Entry 7EZM (electron microscopy, 2.90 A resolution); this record covers chains A and B of the 6 polymer chains in the assembly.

Chain A:
Molecule: fusion protein of Guanine nucleotide-binding protein G(i) subunit alpha-1 and Guanine nucleotide-binding protein G(q) subunit alpha-q
Organism: Homo sapiens
UniProtKB: chimeric construct of P63096, P50148: residues 1-36 from P63096 (GNAI1_HUMAN) positions 1-30 (offset varies); residues 37-359 from P50148 positions 37-359 (same numbers)
Chain sequence (353 residues; row label = number of the first residue in the row; note: 6 numbers in that range are skipped by the numbering (no residue carries them; nothing is unmodelled there)):
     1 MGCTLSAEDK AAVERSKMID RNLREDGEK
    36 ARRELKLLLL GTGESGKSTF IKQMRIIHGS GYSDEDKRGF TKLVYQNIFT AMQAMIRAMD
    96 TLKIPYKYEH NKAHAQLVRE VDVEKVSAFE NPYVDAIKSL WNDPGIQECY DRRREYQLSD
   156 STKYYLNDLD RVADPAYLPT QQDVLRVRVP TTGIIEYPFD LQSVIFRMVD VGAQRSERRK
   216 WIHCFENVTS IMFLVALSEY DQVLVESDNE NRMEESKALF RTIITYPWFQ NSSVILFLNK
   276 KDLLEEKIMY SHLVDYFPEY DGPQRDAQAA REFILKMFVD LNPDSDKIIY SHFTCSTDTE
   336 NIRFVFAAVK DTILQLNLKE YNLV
Unresolved in the structure: 1-3, 65-187
Differences from the reference sequence: engineered mutation Ala208 (Gly in P50148), Ser331 (Ala in P50148)
Swiss-Prot annotation at these positions:
  - lipidation: Gly2 (N-myristoyl glycine), Cys3 (S-palmitoyl cysteine)

Chain B:
Molecule: Guanine nucleotide-binding protein G(I)/G(S)/G(T) subunit beta-1
Organism: Homo sapiens
UniProtKB: P62873 (GBB1_HUMAN); residues 2-340 here = UniProt positions 2-340
Chain sequence (351 residues; each row starts with the number of its first residue; numbers below 1 keep their minus sign (Met-10 is residue -10)):
   -10 MHHHHHHGSL LQSELDQLRQ EAEQLKNQIR DARKACADAT LSQITNNIDP VGRIQMRTRR
    50 TLRGHLAKIY AMHWGTDSRL LVSASQDGKL IIWDSYTTNK VHAIPLRSSW VMTCAYAPSG
   110 NYVACGGLDN ICSIYNLKTR EGNVRVSREL AGHTGYLSCC RFLDDNQIVT SSGDTTCALW
   170 DIETGQQTTT FTGHTGDVMS LSLAPDTRLF VSGACDASAK LWDVREGMCR QTFTGHESDI
   230 NAICFFPNGN AFATGSDDAT CRLFDLRADQ ELMTYSHDNI ICGITSVSFS KSGRLLLAGY
   290 DDFNCNVWDA LKADRAGVLA GHDNRVSCLG VTDDGMAVAT GSWDSFLKIW N
Unresolved in the structure: -10 to 1
Cystine bridges: Cys121-Cys149
Differences from the reference sequence: expression tag (-10 to 1)
Swiss-Prot annotation at these positions:
  - modified residue: Ser2 (N-acetylserine), His266 (Phosphohistidine)
  - natural variant: Leu30 (L30F: In MRD42; uncertain significance), Arg52 (R52G: In MRD42), Gly64 (G64V: In MRD42), Asp76 (D76E: In MRD42; D76G: In MRD42), Gly77 (G77S: In MRD42), Lys78 (K78R: In MRD42), Ile80 (I80N: In MRD42; I80T: In MRD42), His91 (H91R: In MRD42; uncertain significance), Ala92 (A92T: In MRD42), Pro94 (P94S: In MRD42), Leu95 (L95P: In MRD42), Arg96 (R96L: In MRD42), 5 further natural variant entries in UniProt

How chain A and chain B interact:
Pairs across the interface - 59 pairs, chain A then chain B:
  Ala12(A) - Asn88(B)
  Val13(A) - Asn88(B)
  Arg15(A) - Val90(B)  hydrogen bond (side chain-backbone)
  Arg15(A) - His91(B)
  Ser16(A) - Asn88(B)
  Ser16(A) - Lys89(B)  hydrogen bond (side chain-backbone)
  Ile19(A) - Lys89(B)
  Ile19(A) - Ala92(B)  hydrophobic
  Asp20(A) - Lys89(B)  salt bridge
  Leu23(A) - Gly53(B)
  Leu23(A) - Leu55(B)
  Leu23(A) - Lys78(B)
  Leu23(A) - Ile80(B)  hydrophobic
  Leu23(A) - Lys89(B)
  Asp26(A) - Lys78(B)  salt bridge
  Gly27(A) - Leu55(B)
  Gly188(A) - Leu117(B)
  Gly188(A) - Asn119(B)
  Ile189(A) - Trp99(B)
  Ile189(A) - Leu117(B)  hydrophobic
  Ile189(A) - Asp118(B)
  Glu191(A) - Ser98(B)  hydrogen bond
  Glu191(A) - Trp99(B)  hydrogen bond
  Val204(A) - Trp99(B)  hydrophobic
  Val206(A) - Leu117(B)  hydrophobic
  Gln209(A) - Leu117(B)  hydrogen bond (side chain-backbone)
  Gln209(A) - Asn119(B)  hydrogen bond
  Gln209(A) - Gly144(B)
  Gln209(A) - Tyr145(B)  hydrogen bond (side chain-backbone)
  Arg210(A) - Thr143(B)
  Arg210(A) - Gly162(B)
  Arg210(A) - Asp163(B)  hydrogen bond (backbone-backbone)
  Ser211(A) - Tyr145(B)
  Ser211(A) - Gly162(B)
  Ser211(A) - Asp186(B)  hydrogen bond
  Glu212(A) - Gly185(B)
  Glu212(A) - Asp186(B)  hydrogen bond (side chain-backbone)
  Glu212(A) - Cys204(B)
  Lys215(A) - Tyr145(B)
  Lys215(A) - Met188(B)
  Lys215(A) - Cys204(B)
  Lys215(A) - Asp228(B)  salt bridge
  Lys215(A) - Asn230(B)  hydrogen bond
  Lys215(A) - Asp246(B)  salt bridge
  Trp216(A) - Met101(B)  hydrophobic
  Trp216(A) - Leu117(B)  hydrophobic
  Trp216(A) - Tyr145(B)
  His218(A) - Lys57(B)  hydrogen bond (backbone-side chain)
  His218(A) - Tyr59(B)  hydrogen bond
  His218(A) - Trp332(B)
  Cys219(A) - Tyr59(B)  hydrogen bond (backbone-side chain)
  Cys219(A) - Gln75(B)  hydrogen bond (backbone-side chain)
  Cys219(A) - Trp99(B)
  Cys219(A) - Met101(B)  hydrophobic
  Phe220(A) - Trp99(B)  hydrophobic
  Phe220(A) - Leu117(B)  hydrophobic
  Glu221(A) - Lys57(B)  salt bridge
  Glu221(A) - Trp332(B)
  Trp263(A) - Trp332(B)  hydrophobic
Interface residues without a listed pair, chain A (29 interface residues in all): Asp9, Ala208, Arg214, Asn222
Interface residues without a listed pair, chain B (33 interface residues in all): Thr87, Arg314

In short:
29 residues of chain A and 33 residues of chain B are in contact, with 15 hydrogen bonds and 5 salt bridges.
Polar contacts include Asp20(A)-Lys89(B), Asp26(A)-Lys78(B) and Lys215(A)-Asp228(B).
Chain A is fusion protein of Guanine nucleotide-binding protein G(i) subunit alpha-1 and Guanine
nucleotide-binding protein G(q) subunit alpha-q and chain B is Guanine nucleotide-binding protein
G(I)/G(S)/G(T) subunit beta-1, both from Homo sapiens; the structure, Cryo-EM structure of an activated
Cholecystokinin A receptor (CCKAR)-Gq complex, was determined by electron microscopy, deposited together with
7EZH and 7EZK.
